PDB entry 6GOI | X-ray diffraction, 1.99 A resolution | chain A

== Chain A ==
Name: Lysozyme C
From: Gallus gallus
Notes: EC 3.2.1.17
UniProtKB: P00698 (LYSC_CHICK); residues 1-129 here correspond to UniProt positions 19-147 (UniProt number = residue number + 18)
Amino-acid sequence (129 residues; each row starts with the number of its first residue):
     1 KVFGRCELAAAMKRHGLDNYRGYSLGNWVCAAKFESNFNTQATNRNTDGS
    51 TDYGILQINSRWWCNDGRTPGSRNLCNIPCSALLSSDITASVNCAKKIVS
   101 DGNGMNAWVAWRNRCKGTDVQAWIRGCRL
Disulfide bonds: C6-C127, C30-C115, C64-C80, C76-C94
Bound ions: palladium ion site 1 near H15 (its only coordinating residue here)
UniProt features mapped onto this chain:
  - active site: E35, D52
  - binding site (substrate): D101

== Overview ==
Curated annotation (UniProt) lists active-site residues E35 and D52 and substrate-binding residue D101.
Chain A is Lysozyme C (Gallus gallus); the structure, X-ray structure of the adduct formed upon reaction of
lysozyme with a Pd(II) complex bearing N,N-pyridylbenzimidazole ..., was determined by X-ray diffraction,
deposited together with 6GOB, 6GOH, 6GOJ and 6GOK.
